Entry 6KU0 (X-ray diffraction, 1.60 A resolution); this record covers chains A and B.

# Chain A
Molecule: Unconventional myosin-Va
From: Mus musculus
UniProt: Q99104 (MYO5A_MOUSE); numbering as in UniProt (aligned over 1469-1853)
Chain sequence (389 residues; numbered 1465 to 1853; the number before each row is that of its first residue):
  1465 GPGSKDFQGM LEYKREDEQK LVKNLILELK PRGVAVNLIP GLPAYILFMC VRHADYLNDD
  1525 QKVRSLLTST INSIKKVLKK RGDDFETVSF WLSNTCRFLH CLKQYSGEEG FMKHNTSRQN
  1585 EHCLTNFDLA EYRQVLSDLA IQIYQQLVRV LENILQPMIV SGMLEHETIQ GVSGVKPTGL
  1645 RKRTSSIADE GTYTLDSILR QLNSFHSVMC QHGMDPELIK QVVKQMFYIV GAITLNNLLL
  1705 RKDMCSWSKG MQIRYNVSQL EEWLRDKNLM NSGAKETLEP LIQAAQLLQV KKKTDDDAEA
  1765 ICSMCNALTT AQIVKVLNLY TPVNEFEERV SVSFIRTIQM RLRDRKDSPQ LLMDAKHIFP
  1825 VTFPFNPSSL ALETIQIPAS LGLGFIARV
Disordered / not traced: 1465-1470, 1641-1655
Construct notes: expression tag (1465-1468)

# Chain B
Molecule: Peptide from [F-actin]-monooxygenase MICAL1
From: Homo sapiens
UniProt: Q8TDZ2 (MICA1_HUMAN); residue numbers follow UniProt; this construct covers 799-822
Chain sequence (27 residues; numbered 796 to 822; the number before each row is that of its first residue):
   796 GPGSQPTRRQ IRLSSPERQR LSSLNLT
Disordered / not traced: 796-799
Construct notes: expression tag (796-798)

# Interface between chain A and chain B
Pairs across the interface (51; chain A residue first):
  Asp-1524(A) with Arg-804(B), salt bridge; Ile-806(B)
  Arg-1528(A) with Ile-806(B); Arg-807(B), hydrogen bond (side chain-backbone)
  Ile-1535(A) with Leu-816(B)
  Asn-1536(A) with Leu-816(B)
  Lys-1539(A) with Arg-815(B), hydrogen bond (side chain-backbone); Leu-816(B), hydrogen bond (side chain-backbone); Ser-818(B), hydrogen bond (side chain-backbone); Leu-819(B); Leu-821(B), hydrogen bond (side chain-backbone); Thr-822(B)
  Lys-1540(A) with Thr-822(B)
  Lys-1543(A) with Asn-820(B), hydrogen bond; Thr-822(B)
  Ser-1570(A) with Arg-803(B)
  Gly-1571(A) with Gln-800(B); Arg-803(B)
  Cys-1587(A) with Gln-800(B), hydrogen bond
  Leu-1588(A) with Arg-803(B), hydrogen bond (backbone-side chain)
  Thr-1589(A) with Pro-801(B); Arg-803(B)
  Asn-1590(A) with Arg-803(B); Arg-804(B), hydrogen bond (backbone-backbone)
  Phe-1591(A) with Arg-803(B); Arg-804(B); Ile-806(B), hydrophobic
  Asp-1592(A) with Arg-803(B); Arg-804(B), hydrogen bond (backbone-backbone); Gln-805(B); Ile-806(B), hydrogen bond (backbone-backbone)
  Leu-1593(A) with Ile-806(B), hydrophobic
  Glu-1595(A) with Gln-805(B), hydrogen bond; Ile-806(B); Arg-807(B); Leu-808(B), hydrogen bond (side chain-backbone); Arg-813(B), salt bridge
  Tyr-1596(A) with Ile-806(B); Leu-808(B)
  Val-1599(A) with Leu-808(B), hydrophobic; Leu-816(B), hydrophobic; Ser-817(B)
  Leu-1603(A) with Leu-816(B); Ser-817(B); Ser-818(B); Leu-819(B)
  Gln-1606(A) with Ser-817(B), hydrogen bond (side chain-backbone); Ser-818(B); Leu-819(B), hydrogen bond (side chain-backbone)
  Ile-1607(A) with Leu-819(B)
  Gln-1610(A) with Leu-819(B)
Interface residues without a listed pair, chain A (27 interface residues in all): Thr-1532, Leu-1542, Met-1576, Asp-1602
Interface residues without a listed pair, chain B (18 interface residues in all): Glu-812
The authors on this interface:
  - interface residues, chain B: Gln-800(B), Arg-803(B), Ile-806(B), Leu-808(B), Leu-816(B), Leu-819(B)

# In short
27 residues of chain A and 18 residues of chain B are in contact; the contacts include 15 hydrogen bonds and 2
salt bridges. Among the polar pairs are Asp-1524(A)/Arg-804(B), Glu-1595(A)/Arg-813(B) and
Arg-1528(A)/Arg-807(B). The paper reports interface residues Gln-800(B), Arg-803(B) and Ile-806(B) among
others.
Chain A is Unconventional myosin-Va (Mus musculus) and chain B is Peptide from [F-actin]-monooxygenase MICAL1
(Homo sapiens); the structure, Crystal structure of MyoVa-GTD in complex with MICAL1-GTBM, was determined by
X-ray diffraction.
